6FEA - chains B and E of the 6 polymer chains in the assembly; structure by X-ray diffraction, 1.20 A resolution.

Chain B (and E):
Protein: Vanadium nitrogenase beta subunit, vnfK
From: Azotobacter vinelandii DJ
Notes: EC 1.18.6.1; chain E of this document is another copy of the same molecule, construct and numbering; everything in this record applies to it too
UniProt: C1DI23 (C1DI23_AZOVD); residue numbers follow UniProt; this construct covers 1-475
Amino-acid sequence (475 residues; row label = number of the first residue in the row):
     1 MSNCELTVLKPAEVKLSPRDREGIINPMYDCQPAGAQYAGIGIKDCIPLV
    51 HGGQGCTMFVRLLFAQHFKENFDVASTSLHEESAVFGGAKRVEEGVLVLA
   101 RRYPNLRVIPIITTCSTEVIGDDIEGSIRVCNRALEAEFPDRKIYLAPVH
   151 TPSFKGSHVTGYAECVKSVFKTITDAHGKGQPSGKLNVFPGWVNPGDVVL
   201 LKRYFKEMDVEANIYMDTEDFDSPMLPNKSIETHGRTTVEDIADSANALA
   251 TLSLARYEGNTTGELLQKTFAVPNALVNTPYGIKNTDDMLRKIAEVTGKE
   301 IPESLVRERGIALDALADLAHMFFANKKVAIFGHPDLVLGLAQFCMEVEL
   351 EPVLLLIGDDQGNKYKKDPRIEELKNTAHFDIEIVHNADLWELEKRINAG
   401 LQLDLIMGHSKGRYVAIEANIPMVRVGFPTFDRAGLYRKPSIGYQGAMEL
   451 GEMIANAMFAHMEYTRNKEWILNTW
Unresolved in the structure: 1-11
Ion coordination: fe(8)-S(7) cluster Fe: Cys31, Cys56, Cys115, Ser153 (shared with 3 residues of chain A); Mg2+ site 1: Glu70 (shared with Asp314(E) of chain E); Mg2+ site 2: Asp314 (shared with Glu70(E) of chain E); Zn2+: His379 (shared with 1 residue of chain D)
Residues lining bound ligands: fe(8)-S(7) cluster (CLF): Cys31, Pro33, Gly53, Gln54, Gly55, Cys56, Phe59, Thr114, Cys115, Ser153

How chain B and chain E interact:
Residue-residue contacts - 89 pairs, chain B then chain E:
  Gln66(B) with Asn473(E), hydrogen bond (side chain-backbone); Thr474(E)
  Lys69(B) with Asp318(E); Trp475(E)
  Glu70(B) with Asp314(E)
  Asp220(B) with Arg307(E), salt bridge
  Asp222(B) with Ile311(E)
  Ser223(B) with Asp314(E)
  Pro224(B) with Arg307(E); Gly310(E); Ile311(E); Asp314(E)
  Met225(B) with Gly310(E), hydrogen bond (backbone-backbone); Asp314(E)
  Glu232(B) with Arg307(E), salt bridge
  Arg307(B) with Asp220(E), salt bridge; Pro224(E); Glu232(E), salt bridge
  Gly310(B) with Pro224(E); Met225(E), hydrogen bond (backbone-backbone)
  Ile311(B) with Asp222(E); Pro224(E)
  Asp314(B) with Glu70(E); Ser223(E); Pro224(E); Met225(E)
  Ala315(B) with Arg438(E)
  Asp318(B) with Lys69(E)
  Arg413(B) with Glu463(E), salt bridge; Glu469(E), hydrogen bond (side chain-backbone); Leu472(E)
  Tyr414(B) with Trp470(E)
  Ile417(B) with Glu463(E); Arg466(E), hydrogen bond (backbone-side chain)
  Glu418(B) with Arg466(E), salt bridge
  Asn420(B) with Tyr464(E)
  Arg425(B) with Glu463(E), salt bridge
  Phe431(B) with Leu472(E); Asn473(E); Trp475(E), hydrogen bond (backbone-side chain)
  Asp432(B) with Phe459(E); Glu463(E); Leu472(E)
  Arg433(B) with Asn456(E); Phe459(E); Ala460(E); Glu463(E), salt bridge; Trp475(E)
  Ala434(B) with Glu452(E); Asn456(E), hydrogen bond (backbone-side chain); Phe459(E); Trp475(E), hydrophobic
  Gly435(B) with Glu452(E)
  Arg438(B) with Ala315(E); Met448(E); Glu452(E), salt bridge
  Met448(B) with Arg438(E)
  Glu452(B) with Ala434(E); Gly435(E); Arg438(E), salt bridge
  Asn456(B) with Arg433(E); Ala434(E), hydrogen bond (side chain-backbone)
  Phe459(B) with Asp432(E); Arg433(E); Ala434(E)
  Ala460(B) with Arg433(E)
  His461(B) with Tyr464(E), hydrogen bond
  Glu463(B) with Arg413(E), salt bridge; Ile417(E); Arg425(E), salt bridge; Asp432(E); Arg433(E), salt bridge
  Tyr464(B) with Asn420(E); His461(E), hydrogen bond; Tyr464(E), hydrophobic
  Arg466(B) with Ile417(E), hydrogen bond (side chain-backbone); Glu418(E)
  Glu469(B) with Arg413(E), hydrogen bond (backbone-side chain)
  Trp470(B) with Tyr414(E)
  Leu472(B) with Arg413(E); Phe431(E); Asp432(E)
  Asn473(B) with Gln66(E), hydrogen bond (backbone-side chain); Phe431(E)
  Thr474(B) with Gln66(E)
  Trp475(B) with Lys69(E); Phe431(E), hydrogen bond (side chain-backbone); Arg433(E); Ala434(E), hydrophobic
Also at the interface, not in a pair above, chain B (50 interface residues in all): Leu226, Pro227, Arg236, Val306, Leu313, Leu319, Tyr437, Ala455
Also at the interface, not in a pair above, chain E (50 interface residues in all): Leu226, Pro227, Arg236, Val306, Leu313, Leu319, Tyr437, Ala455

In short:
Chain B and chain E each contribute 50 residues to their interface; the contacts include 14 hydrogen bonds and
13 salt bridges. Polar pairs include Asp220(B)-Arg307(E), Glu232(B)-Arg307(E) and Arg413(B)-Glu463(E). Bound
to chain B: fe(8)-S(7) cluster.
Chain B and chain E are both Vanadium nitrogenase beta subunit, vnfK (Azotobacter vinelandii DJ); the
structure, A. vinelandii vanadium nitrogenase, turnover state, was determined by X-ray diffraction.
